4JMC - chains A and B; structure by X-ray diffraction, 1.72 A resolution.

== Chain A (and B) ==
Name: Putative uncharacterized protein mppR
Source organism: Streptomyces hygroscopicus
Notes: chain B of this document is another copy of the same molecule, construct and numbering; everything in this record applies to it too
Reference sequence: Q643B8 (Q643B8_STRHY); numbering as in UniProt (aligned over 1-302)
Amino-acid sequence (302 residues; each row starts with the number of its first residue):
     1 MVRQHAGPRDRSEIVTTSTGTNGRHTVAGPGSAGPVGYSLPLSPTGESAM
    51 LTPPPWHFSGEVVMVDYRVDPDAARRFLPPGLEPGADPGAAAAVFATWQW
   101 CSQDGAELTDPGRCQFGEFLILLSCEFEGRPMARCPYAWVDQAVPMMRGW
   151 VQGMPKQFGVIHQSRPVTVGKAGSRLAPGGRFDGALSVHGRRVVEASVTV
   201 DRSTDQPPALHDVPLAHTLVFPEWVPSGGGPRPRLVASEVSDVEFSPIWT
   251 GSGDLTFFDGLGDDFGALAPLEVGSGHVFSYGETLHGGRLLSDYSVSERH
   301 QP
Not modelled in the structure: 1-32, 226-231, 296-302 (chain B: 1-33, 227-230, 296-302)
Glycans and other covalent adducts: pyruvic acid (PYR) linked to Lys-156
Ligand contacts:
  - pyruvic acid (PYR), molecule 1: Phe-58, Phe-116, Glu-118, Pro-145, Arg-148, Gly-149, Gln-152, Met-154
  - pyruvic acid (PYR), molecule 2: Gly-190, Arg-191, Arg-192
What the authors report for this chain:
  - binding site for pyruvic acid: Glu-118, Arg-148, Gln-152, Lys-156
  - catalytic residues: Lys-156
  - contacts within the chain: Pro-145/Lys-156 (backbone contact)

== Chain A / chain B interface ==
Residue-residue contacts - 67 pairs, chain A then chain B:
  His-57(A) / Lys-171(B)
  His-57(A) / Ala-172(B)
  Phe-58(A) / Ala-172(B)
  Ser-59(A) / Val-167(B)
  Ser-59(A) / Val-169(B)  hydrogen bond (side chain-backbone)
  Ser-59(A) / Gly-170(B)
  Ser-59(A) / Lys-171(B)  hydrogen bond (side chain-backbone)
  Ser-59(A) / Ala-172(B)  hydrogen bond (side chain-backbone)
  Gln-99(A) / Ser-164(B)
  Gln-99(A) / Arg-165(B)  hydrogen bond (side chain-backbone)
  Gln-99(A) / Val-167(B)
  Gln-99(A) / Ala-172(B)  hydrogen bond (side chain-backbone)
  Gln-99(A) / Gly-173(B)
  Trp-100(A) / Ala-172(B)  hydrophobic
  Leu-108(A) / Ala-172(B)
  Leu-108(A) / Gly-173(B)
  Thr-109(A) / Arg-181(B)
  Thr-109(A) / Asp-183(B)
  Pro-111(A) / His-162(B)
  Pro-111(A) / Gln-163(B)
  Pro-111(A) / Ser-164(B)
  Pro-111(A) / Asp-183(B)
  Gly-112(A) / His-162(B)
  Gln-115(A) / Gln-163(B)  hydrogen bond (side chain-backbone)
  Gln-115(A) / Ser-164(B)
  Gln-115(A) / Arg-165(B)
  His-162(A) / Pro-111(B)
  His-162(A) / Gly-112(B)
  Gln-163(A) / Pro-111(B)
  Gln-163(A) / Gln-115(B)  hydrogen bond (backbone-side chain)
  Ser-164(A) / Gln-99(B)
  Ser-164(A) / Pro-111(B)
  Ser-164(A) / Gln-115(B)
  Arg-165(A) / Gln-99(B)  hydrogen bond (backbone-side chain)
  Arg-165(A) / Gln-115(B)
  Val-167(A) / Ser-59(B)
  Val-167(A) / Gln-99(B)
  Thr-168(A) / Ser-280(B)
  Val-169(A) / Ser-59(B)  hydrogen bond (backbone-side chain)
  Val-169(A) / Glu-244(B)
  Val-169(A) / Ser-246(B)
  Val-169(A) / Ser-280(B)
  Val-169(A) / Tyr-281(B)
  Val-169(A) / Gly-282(B)
  Gly-170(A) / Ser-59(B)
  Gly-170(A) / Glu-244(B)  hydrogen bond (backbone-side chain)
  Lys-171(A) / His-57(B)
  Lys-171(A) / Ser-59(B)  hydrogen bond (backbone-side chain)
  Ala-172(A) / His-57(B)
  Ala-172(A) / Phe-58(B)
  Ala-172(A) / Ser-59(B)  hydrogen bond (backbone-side chain)
  Ala-172(A) / Gln-99(B)  hydrogen bond (backbone-side chain)
  Ala-172(A) / Trp-100(B)  hydrophobic
  Ala-172(A) / Leu-108(B)
  Gly-173(A) / Gln-99(B)
  Gly-173(A) / Leu-108(B)
  Arg-181(A) / Thr-109(B)
  Asp-183(A) / Thr-109(B)
  Asp-183(A) / Pro-111(B)
  Asp-242(A) / Lys-171(B)
  Glu-244(A) / Val-169(B)
  Glu-244(A) / Gly-170(B)  hydrogen bond (side chain-backbone)
  Ser-246(A) / Val-169(B)
  Ser-280(A) / Thr-168(B)
  Ser-280(A) / Val-169(B)
  Tyr-281(A) / Val-169(B)
  Gly-282(A) / Val-169(B)
Other interface residues (no listed pair), chain A (33 interface residues in all): Thr-97, Trp-98, Cys-101, Phe-245
Other interface residues (no listed pair), chain B (31 interface residues in all): Cys-101, Asp-242, Phe-245

== Overview ==
Chain A and chain B form an interface of 33 and 31 residues respectively; the contacts include 14 hydrogen
bonds. Among the polar pairs are Ser-59(A)/Val-169(B), Ser-59(A)/Lys-171(B) and Ser-59(A)/Ala-172(B). Chain A
binds pyruvic acid. From the paper: the catalytic residue Lys-156(A); a binding site for pyruvic acid at
Glu-118(A), Arg-148(A) and Gln-152(A) among others.
Both chains are Putative uncharacterized protein mppR (Streptomyces hygroscopicus). Entry 4JMC (Enduracididine
biosynthesis enzyme MppR complexed with pyruvate) was determined by X-ray diffraction (same publication as
4JM3, 4JMD and 4JME).
